PDB entry 8GC5 | electron microscopy, 3.93 A resolution | chains C and D of the 4 polymer chains in the assembly

[Chain C (and D)]
Molecule: Glutamate receptor ionotropic, kainate 2
Organism: Rattus norvegicus
Notes: chain D of this document is another copy of the same molecule, construct and numbering; everything in this record applies to it too
UniProtKB: P42260 (GRIK2_RAT); numbering as in UniProt (aligned over 34-908)
Sequence (875 residues; numbered 34 to 908; the number before each row is that of its first residue):
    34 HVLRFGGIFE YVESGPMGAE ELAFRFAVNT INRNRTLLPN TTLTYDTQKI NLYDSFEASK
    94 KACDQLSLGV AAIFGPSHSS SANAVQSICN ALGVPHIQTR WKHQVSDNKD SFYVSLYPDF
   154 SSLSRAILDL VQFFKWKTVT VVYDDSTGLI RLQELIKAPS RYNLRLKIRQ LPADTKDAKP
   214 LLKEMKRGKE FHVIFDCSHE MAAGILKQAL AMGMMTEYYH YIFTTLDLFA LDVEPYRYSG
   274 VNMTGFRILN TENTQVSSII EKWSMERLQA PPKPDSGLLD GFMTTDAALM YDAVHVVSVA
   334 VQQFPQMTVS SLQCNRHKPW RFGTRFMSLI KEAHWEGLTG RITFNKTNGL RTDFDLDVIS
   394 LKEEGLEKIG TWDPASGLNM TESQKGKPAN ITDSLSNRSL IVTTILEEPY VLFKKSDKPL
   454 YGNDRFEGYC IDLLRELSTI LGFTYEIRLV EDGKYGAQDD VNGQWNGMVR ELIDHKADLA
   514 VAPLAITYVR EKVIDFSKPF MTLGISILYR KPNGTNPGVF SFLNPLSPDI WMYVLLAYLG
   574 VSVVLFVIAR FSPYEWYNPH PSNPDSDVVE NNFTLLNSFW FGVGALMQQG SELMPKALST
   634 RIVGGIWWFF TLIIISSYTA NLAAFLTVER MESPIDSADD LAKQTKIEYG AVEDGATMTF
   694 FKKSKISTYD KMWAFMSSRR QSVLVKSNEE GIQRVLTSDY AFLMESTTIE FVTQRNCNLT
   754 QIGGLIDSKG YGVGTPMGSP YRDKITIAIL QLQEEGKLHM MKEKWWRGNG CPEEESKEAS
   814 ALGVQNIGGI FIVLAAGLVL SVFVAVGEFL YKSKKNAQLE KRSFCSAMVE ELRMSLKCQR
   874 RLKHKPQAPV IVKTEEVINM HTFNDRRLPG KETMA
Not modelled in the structure: 582-630, 802-816, 840-908
Disulfide bonds: Cys96-Cys347
Glycans and other covalent adducts: N-acetylglucosamine (NAG) linked to Asn275, Asn412, Asn430; glycan linked to Asn378
Differences from the reference sequence: conflict Val567 (Ile in P42260), Val576 (Cys in P42260), Ser595 (Cys in P42260)
Swiss-Prot annotation at these positions:
  - binding site (L-glutamate): Pro516, Ala518, Arg523, Ala689, Thr690, Glu738
  - modified residue (Phosphoserine): Ser846, Ser868
  - glycosylation (N-linked (GlcNAc...) asparagine): Asn67, Asn73, Asn275, Asn378, Asn412, Asn423, Asn430, Asn546, Asn751
  - cross-link: Lys886 (Glycyl lysine isopeptide (Lys-Gly) (interchain with G-Cter in SUMO1))

[Interface between chain C and chain D]
Residue-residue contacts (86; chain C residue first):
  Tyr86(C) - Val138(D)  hydrophobic
  Tyr86(C) - Asp140(D)  hydrogen bond
  Tyr86(C) - Asn141(D)
  Ser88(C) - Ser120(D)  hydrogen bond
  Phe89(C) - Ser120(D)
  Phe89(C) - Ile121(D)  hydrophobic
  Phe89(C) - Ala124(D)  hydrophobic
  Phe89(C) - Cys347(D)
  Phe89(C) - His350(D)
  Glu90(C) - His350(D)  salt bridge
  Lys93(C) - Asn348(D)  hydrogen bond (side chain-backbone)
  Lys93(C) - His350(D)
  Ser113(C) - Asn116(D)
  Ala117(C) - Ser88(D)
  Ser120(C) - Ser88(D)  hydrogen bond
  Ser120(C) - Phe89(D)
  Ile121(C) - Phe89(D)  hydrophobic
  Ala124(C) - Phe89(D)  hydrophobic
  His136(C) - His136(D)
  His136(C) - Ser179(D)
  His136(C) - Thr180(D)
  Ser139(C) - Asp178(D)
  Asp140(C) - Tyr86(D)
  Asp140(C) - His111(D)
  Asn141(C) - Tyr86(D)
  Lys142(C) - Tyr86(D)
  Tyr176(C) - Gln186(D)  hydrogen bond
  Tyr176(C) - Lys190(D)
  Ser179(C) - Gln186(D)
  Leu182(C) - Leu182(D)
  Leu182(C) - Gln186(D)
  Ile183(C) - Ser179(D)
  Ile183(C) - Ile183(D)  hydrophobic
  Gln186(C) - Tyr176(D)
  Gln186(C) - Ser179(D)
  Gln186(C) - Leu182(D)
  Ile189(C) - Ile201(D)  hydrophobic
  Lys190(C) - Tyr176(D)
  Lys190(C) - Ile201(D)
  Lys190(C) - Gln203(D)  hydrogen bond
  Ser193(C) - Arg202(D)
  Lys200(C) - Pro192(D)
  Ile201(C) - Ile189(D)  hydrophobic
  Ile201(C) - Lys190(D)
  Arg202(C) - Ser193(D)
  Gln203(C) - Lys190(D)  hydrogen bond
  Cys347(C) - Phe89(D)
  Cys347(C) - Lys93(D)
  Asn348(C) - Lys93(D)  hydrogen bond
  His350(C) - Phe89(D)
  His350(C) - Lys93(D)
  Leu559(C) - Gln818(D)
  Ile563(C) - Gln818(D)
  Ile563(C) - Ile820(D)  hydrophobic
  Tyr566(C) - Phe824(D)
  Val567(C) - Phe824(D)  hydrophobic
  Ala570(C) - Phe824(D)  hydrophobic
  Val577(C) - Leu831(D)  hydrophobic
  Val577(C) - Val835(D)  hydrophobic
  Val636(C) - Leu831(D)  hydrophobic
  Val636(C) - Ser834(D)
  Ile639(C) - Leu827(D)  hydrophobic
  Phe642(C) - Trp564(D)  hydrophobic
  Phe643(C) - Ile823(D)
  Phe643(C) - Phe824(D)  hydrophobic
  Phe643(C) - Leu827(D)  hydrophobic
  Leu645(C) - Ile648(D)  hydrophobic
  Ile646(C) - Phe555(D)  hydrophobic
  Ile646(C) - Ile823(D)  hydrophobic
  Ser649(C) - Thr652(D)  hydrogen bond
  Ser650(C) - Ile820(D)
  Ala653(C) - Leu655(D)  hydrophobic
  Ala653(C) - Ala656(D)
  Ala653(C) - Leu659(D)  hydrophobic
  Asn654(C) - Leu659(D)
  Ala657(C) - Leu659(D)
  Ala657(C) - Thr660(D)
  Thr660(C) - Thr660(D)
  Val661(C) - Arg663(D)
  Phe708(C) - Asp672(D)
  Ser710(C) - Ile699(D)
  Ser711(C) - Tyr702(D)
  Arg712(C) - Ser670(D)
  Arg713(C) - Ile759(D)  hydrogen bond (side chain-backbone)
  Arg713(C) - Asp760(D)
  Gln714(C) - Ser761(D)
Interface residues without a listed pair, chain C (67 interface residues in all): Ser112, Asn116, Val138, Asp178, Arg198, Glu217, Pro558, Ser632, Thr652, Ala656, Phe658, Ala707
Interface residues without a listed pair, chain D (65 interface residues in all): Glu90, Ser112, Ser113, Ala117, Leu125, Ser139, Arg194, Arg198, Tyr651, Met664, Thr701

[Overview]
67 residues of chain C face 65 of chain D across their interface, with 10 hydrogen bonds and 1 salt bridge.
Polar contacts include Glu90(C)-His350(D), Tyr86(C)-Asp140(D) and Ser88(C)-Ser120(D). Curated annotation
(UniProt) lists 6 L-glutamate-binding residues on chain C.
Both chains are Glutamate receptor ionotropic, kainate 2 (Rattus norvegicus). Entry 8GC5 (Domoate-bound GluK2
kainate receptors in non-active conformation) was determined by electron microscopy, deposited together with
9C5Y, 9C5Z, 9C60 and 9CAZ.
